Entry 1OHH (X-ray diffraction, 2.80 A resolution); this record covers chains D and G of the 8 polymer chains in the assembly.

[Chain D]
Protein: ATP synthase subunit beta, mitochondrial
Organism: Bos taurus
Notes: EC 3.6.3.14
Reference sequence: P00829 (ATPB_BOVIN); residues -3 to 478 here correspond to UniProt positions 47-528 (UniProt number = residue number + 50)
Sequence (482 residues; numbered -3 to 478; the number before each row is that of its first residue; numbers below 1 keep their minus sign (Ala-3 is residue -3)):
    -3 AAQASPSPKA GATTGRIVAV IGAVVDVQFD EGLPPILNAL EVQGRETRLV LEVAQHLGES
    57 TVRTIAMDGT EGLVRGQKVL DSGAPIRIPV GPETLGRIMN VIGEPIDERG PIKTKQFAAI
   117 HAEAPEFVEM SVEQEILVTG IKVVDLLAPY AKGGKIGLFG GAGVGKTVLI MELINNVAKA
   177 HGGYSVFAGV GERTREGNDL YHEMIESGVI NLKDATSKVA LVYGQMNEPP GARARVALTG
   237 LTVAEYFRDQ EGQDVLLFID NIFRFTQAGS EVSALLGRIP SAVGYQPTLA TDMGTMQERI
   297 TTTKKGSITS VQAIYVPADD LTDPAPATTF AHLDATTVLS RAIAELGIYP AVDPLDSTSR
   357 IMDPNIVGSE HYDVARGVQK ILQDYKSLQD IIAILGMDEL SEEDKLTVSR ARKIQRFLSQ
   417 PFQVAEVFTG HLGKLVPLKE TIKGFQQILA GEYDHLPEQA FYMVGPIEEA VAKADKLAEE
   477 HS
Not modelled in the structure: -3 to 8, 478
Swiss-Prot annotation at these positions:
  - binding site (ADP): Gly159, Val160, Gly161, Lys162, Thr163, Val164
  - binding site (ATP): Gly159, Gly161, Lys162, Thr163, Val164, Arg189
  - binding site (phosphate): Gly159, Val160, Gly161, Lys162, Thr163
  - binding site (Mg(2+)): Thr163, Glu188
  - modified residue: Lys74 (N6-acetyllysine), Lys111 (N6-acetyllysine), Lys148 (N6-acetyllysine), Lys209 (N6-acetyllysine), Lys214 (N6-acetyllysine), Thr262 (Phosphothreonine), Ser365 (Phosphoserine), Lys376 (N6-acetyllysine), Ser383 (Phosphoserine), Lys430 (N6-acetyllysine), Lys435 (N6-acetyllysine), Lys472 (N6-acetyllysine)
  - glycosylation: Ser56 (O-linked (GlcNAc) serine)
Ion coordination: Mg2+: Thr163, Glu188 (together with AMP-PNP)
Small-molecule neighbours: AMP-PNP (ANP; phosphoaminophosphonic acid-adenylate ester): Gly157, Ala158, Gly159, Val160, Gly161, Lys162, Thr163, Val164, Glu188, Arg189, Tyr311, Tyr345, Phe418, Ala421, Phe424, Thr425

[Chain G]
Protein: ATP synthase subunit gamma, mitochondrial
Organism: Bos taurus
Reference sequence: P05631 (ATPG_BOVIN); residues 1-272 here correspond to UniProt positions 26-297 (UniProt number = residue number + 25)
Sequence (272 residues; row label = number of the first residue in the row):
     1 ATLKDITRRL KSIKNIQKIT KSMKMVAAAK YARAERELKP ARVYGVGSLA LYEKADIKTP
    61 EDKKKHLIIG VSSDRGLCGA IHSSVAKQMK SEAANLAAAG KEVKIIGVGD KIRSILHRTH
   121 SDQFLVTFKE VGRRPPTFGD ASVIALELLN SGYEFDEGSI IFNRFRSVIS YKTEEKPIFS
   181 LDTISSAESM SIYDDIDADV LRNYQEYSLA NIIYYSLKES TTSEQSARMT AMDNASKNAS
   241 EMIDKLTLTF NRTRQAVITK ELIEIISGAA AL
Not modelled in the structure: 31-76, 89-220
Swiss-Prot annotation at these positions:
  - modified residue: Lys14 (N6-acetyllysine), Lys24 (N6-succinyllysine), Lys30 (N6-acetyllysine), Lys90 (N6-acetyllysine), Ser121 (Phosphoserine), Lys129 (N6-acetyllysine), Lys172 (N6-acetyllysine), Lys245 (N6-succinyllysine)

[Interface between chain D and chain G]
Residue-residue contacts - 18 pairs, chain D then chain G:
  Gly273(D) - Leu272(G)
  Arg274(D) - Leu272(G)
  Ile275(D) - Ile265(G)
  Ile275(D) - Ala269(G)  hydrophobic
  Ile275(D) - Leu272(G)  hydrophobic
  Pro276(D) - Glu264(G)
  Pro276(D) - Ile265(G)
  Pro276(D) - Gly268(G)
  Pro276(D) - Ala269(G)
  Ser277(D) - Ile265(G)
  Ala278(D) - Glu261(G)
  Val279(D) - Glu261(G)  hydrogen bond (backbone-side chain)
  Asp316(D) - Lys4(G)  salt bridge
  Asp386(D) - Asn15(G)  hydrogen bond
  Asp386(D) - Ile19(G)
  Ile387(D) - Ile19(G)  hydrophobic
  Ile390(D) - Ile16(G)  hydrophobic
  Leu391(D) - Met23(G)  hydrophobic
Other interface residues (no listed pair), chain D (14 interface residues in all): Ala270, Asp315

[Summary]
The interface between chain D and chain G involves 14 residues on one side and 11 on the other; the contacts
include 2 hydrogen bonds and 1 salt bridge. Among the polar pairs are Asp316(D)-Lys4(G), Val279(D)-Glu261(G)
and Asp386(D)-Asn15(G). Bound to chain D: AMP-PNP.
Here chain D is ATP synthase subunit beta, mitochondrial and chain G is ATP synthase subunit gamma,
mitochondrial, both from Bos taurus. Entry 1OHH (BOVINE MITOCHONDRIAL F1-ATPASE complexed with the inhibitor
protein IF1) was determined by X-ray diffraction.
